8IXA - chains G and R of the 27 polymer chains in the assembly; structure by electron microscopy, 4.20 A resolution (low resolution: residue-level contacts below are approximate; hydrogen-bond / salt-bridge calls are withheld).

# Chain G
Molecule: Tubulin alpha-1A chain
Organism: Mus musculus
Notes: EC 3.6.5.-
Reference sequence: P68369 (TBA1A_MOUSE); the construct has insertions or renumbered stretches relative to UniProt, so the offset changes along the chain: 1-42 = UniProt 1-42; 49-457 = UniProt 43-451
Sequence (457 residues; each row starts with the number of its first residue):
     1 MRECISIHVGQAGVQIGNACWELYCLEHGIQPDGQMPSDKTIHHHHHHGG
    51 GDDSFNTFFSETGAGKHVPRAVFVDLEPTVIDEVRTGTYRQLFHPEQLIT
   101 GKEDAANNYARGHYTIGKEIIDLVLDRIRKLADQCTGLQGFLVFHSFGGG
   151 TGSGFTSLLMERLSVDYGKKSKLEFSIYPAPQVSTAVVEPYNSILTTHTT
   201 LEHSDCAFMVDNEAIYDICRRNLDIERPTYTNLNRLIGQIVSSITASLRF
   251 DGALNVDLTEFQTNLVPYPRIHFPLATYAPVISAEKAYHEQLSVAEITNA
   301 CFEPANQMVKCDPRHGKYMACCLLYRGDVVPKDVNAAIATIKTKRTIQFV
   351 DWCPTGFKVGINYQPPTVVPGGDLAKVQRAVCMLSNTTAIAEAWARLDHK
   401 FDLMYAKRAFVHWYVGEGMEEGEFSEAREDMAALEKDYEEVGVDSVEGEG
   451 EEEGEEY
Not modelled in the structure: 1, 37-51, 444-457
Differences from the reference sequence: insertion (43-48)
Swiss-Prot annotation at these positions:
  - active site: Glu260
  - binding site (GTP): Gly10, Gln11, Ala12, Gln15, Glu77, Ala105, Ser146, Gly149, Gly150, Thr151, Gly152, Thr185, Glu189, Asn212, Tyr230, Asn234, Leu258
  - binding site (Mg(2+)): Glu77
  - site: Tyr457 (Involved in polymerization)
  - modified residue: Lys40 (N6-acetyllysine), Tyr288 (3'-nitrotyrosine), Ser445 (Phosphoserine), Glu449 (5-glutamyl polyglutamate), Glu451 (5-glutamyl polyglutamate), Tyr457 (3'-nitrotyrosine)
Ligand contacts: GTP (guanosine-5'-triphosphate): Gly10, Gln11, Ala12, Gln15, Asp75, Glu77, Asp104, Ala105, Ala106, Asn107, Ser146, Gly148, Gly149, Gly150, Thr151, Gly152, Ile177, Thr185, Asn212, Tyr230, Leu233, Asn234

# Chain R
Molecule: Tubulin beta-2A chain
Organism: Mus musculus
Reference sequence: Q7TMM9 (TBB2A_MOUSE); residues 1-445 here = UniProt positions 1-445
Sequence (457 residues; numbered 1 to 457; the number before each row is that of its first residue):
     1 MREIVHIQAGQCGNQIGAKFWEVISDEHGIDPTGSYHGDSDLQLERINVY
    51 YNEAAGNKYVPRAILVDLEPGTMDSVRSGPFGQIFRPDNFVFGQSGAGNN
   101 WAKGHYTEGAELVDSVLDVVRKESESCDCLQGFQLTHSLGGGTGSGMGTL
   151 LISKIREEYPDRIMNTFSVMPSPKVSDTVVEPYNATLSVHQLVENTDETY
   201 SIDNEALYDICFRTLKLTTPTYGDLNHLVSATMSGVTTCLRFPGQLNADL
   251 RKLAVNMVPFPRLHFFMPGFAPLTSRGSQQYRALTVPELTQQMFDSKNMM
   301 AACDPRHGRYLTVAAIFRGRMSMKEVDEQMLNVQNKNSSYFVEWIPNNVK
   351 TAVCDIPPRGLKMSATFIGNSTAIQELFKRISEQFTAMFRRKAFLHWYTG
   401 EGMDEMEFTEAESNMNDLVSEYQQYQDATADEQGEFEEEEGEDEAGGSGG
   451 DYKDDDK
Not modelled in the structure: 427-457
Differences from the reference sequence: expression tag (446-457)
Swiss-Prot annotation at these positions:
  - motif: Met1 to Ile4 (MREI motif)
  - binding site (GTP): Gln11, Glu69, Ser138, Gly142, Thr143, Gly144, Asn204, Asn226
  - binding site (Mg(2+)): Glu69
  - modified residue: Ser40 (Phosphoserine), Lys58 (N6-acetyllysine), Ser172 (Phosphoserine), Thr285 (Phosphothreonine), Thr290 (Phosphothreonine), Arg318 (Omega-N-methylarginine), Glu438 (5-glutamyl polyglutamate)
  - cross-link (Glycyl lysine isopeptide (Lys-Gly)): Lys58 (interchain with G-Cter in ubiquitin), Lys324 (interchain with G-Cter in ubiquitin)
Ligand contacts:
  - phosphomethylphosphonic acid guanylate ester (G2P): Gly10, Gln11, Cys12, Gly13, Gln15, Ile16, Asp67, Gly96, Ala97, Gly98, Asn99, Ser138, Gly140, Gly141, Gly142, Thr143, Gly144, Val169, Asp177, Thr178, Asn204, Tyr222, Leu225, Asn226
  - GTP (guanosine-5'-triphosphate): Leu246, Asn247, Lys252

# How chain G and chain R interact
Residue-residue contacts (42; chain G residue first):
  Ala253(G) with Gln11(R)
  Thr259(G) with Lys103(R)
  Glu260(G) with Gly98(R); Asn99(R)
  Gln262(G) with Trp397(R)
  Thr263(G) with Gly98(R); Phe394(R); Trp397(R)
  Asn264(G) with Val179(R); Phe394(R)
  Val266(G) with Phe394(R); His396(R); Trp397(R)
  Pro267(G) with Phe394(R); His396(R)
  Tyr268(G) with Arg391(R); His396(R)
  Val330(G) with Thr219(R)
  Pro331(G) with Tyr208(R); Tyr222(R)
  Lys332(G) with Tyr208(R); Phe212(R); Thr218(R); Pro220(R)
  Asn335(G) with Val175(R); Asp177(R); Tyr208(R)
  Trp352(G) with Ala387(R); Met388(R); Arg390(R); Arg391(R)
  Cys353(G) with Val179(R)
  Thr355(G) with Ser176(R); Val179(R); Gln384(R)
  Phe357(G) with Ser176(R); Asp177(R); Thr178(R); Val179(R)
  Lys358(G) with Asn99(R); Asp177(R)
  Val359(G) with Asp177(R)
Other interface residues (no listed pair), chain G (29 interface residues in all): Gly252, Leu254, Asp257, Leu265, Pro269, Ile338, Asp351, Pro354, Gly356, Glu440
Other interface residues (no listed pair), chain R (26 interface residues in all): Val180, Lys392, Ala393

# In short
29 residues of chain G and 26 residues of chain R are in contact. Chain G binds GTP. Chain R binds GTP and
phosphomethylphosphonic acid guanylate ester.
Here chain G is Tubulin alpha-1A chain and chain R is Tubulin beta-2A chain, both from Mus musculus. Entry
8IXA (GMPCPP-Alpha1A/Beta2A-microtubule decorated with kinesin non-seam region) was determined by electron
microscopy (same publication as 8IXB, 8IXD, 8IXE, 8IXF and 8IXG).
